6P26 - chains A and B of the 4 polymer chains in the assembly; structure by X-ray diffraction, 3.16 A resolution.

[Chain A]
Molecule: Phenylalanine--tRNA ligase alpha subunit
Organism: Escherichia coli str. K-12 substr. MG1655
Notes: EC 6.1.1.20
UniProtKB: A0A387D3L6 (A0A387D3L6_ECOLI); numbering as in UniProt (aligned over 2-327)
Sequence (332 residues; each row starts with the number of its first residue; numbers below 1 keep their minus sign (Gly-4 is residue -4)):
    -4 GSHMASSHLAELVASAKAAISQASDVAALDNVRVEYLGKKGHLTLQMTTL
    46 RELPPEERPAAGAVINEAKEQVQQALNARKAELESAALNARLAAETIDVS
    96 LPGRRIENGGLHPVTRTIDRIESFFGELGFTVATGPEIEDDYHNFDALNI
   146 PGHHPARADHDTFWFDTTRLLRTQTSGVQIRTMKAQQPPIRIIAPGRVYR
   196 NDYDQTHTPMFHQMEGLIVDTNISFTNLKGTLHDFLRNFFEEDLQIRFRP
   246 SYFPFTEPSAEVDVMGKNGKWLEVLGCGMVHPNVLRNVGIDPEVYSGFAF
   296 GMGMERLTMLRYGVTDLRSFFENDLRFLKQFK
Disordered / not traced: -4 to 86
Differences from the reference sequence: expression tag (-4 to 1)
Small-molecule neighbours: N-benzyl-2-(cyclohex-1-en-1-yl)ethan-1-amine (NO4): Leu143, Gln169, Ser171, Gln174, Ile175, Glu210, Leu212, Phe248, Phe250, Gly271, Cys272, Val275, Val279, Ala294, Phe295, Gly296
What the authors report for this chain:
  - mutagenesis - F250L: abolished binding to N-benzyl-2-(cyclohex-1-en-1-yl)ethan-1-amine
  - binding site for N-benzyl-2-(cyclohex-1-en-1-yl)ethan-1-amine: Ile175
  - conformationally variable residues (helix shift): Gly172

[Chain B]
Molecule: Phenylalanine--tRNA ligase beta subunit
Organism: Escherichia coli str. K-12 substr. MG1655
Notes: EC 6.1.1.20
UniProtKB: A0A387D0Y5 (A0A387D0Y5_ECOLI); numbering as in UniProt (aligned over 1-795)
Sequence (795 residues; numbered 1 to 795; the number before each row is that of its first residue):
     1 MKFSELWLREWVNPAIDSDALANQITMAGLEVDGVEPVAGSFHGVVVGEV
    51 VECAQHPNADKLRVTKVNVGGDRLLDIVCGAPNCRQGLRVAVATIGAVLP
   101 GDFKIKAAKLRGEPSEGMLCSFSELGISDDHSGIIELPADAPIGTDIREY
   151 LKLDDNTIEISVTPNRADCLGIIGVARDVAVLNQLPLVQPEIVPVGATID
   201 DTLPITVEAPEACPRYLGRVVKGINVKAPTPLWMKEKLRRCGIRSIDAVV
   251 DVTNYVLLELGQPMHAFDKDRIEGGIVVRMAKEGETLVLLDGTEAKLNAD
   301 TLVIADHNKALAMGGIFGGEHSGVNDETQNVLLECAFFSPLSITGRARRH
   351 GLHTDASHRYERGVDPALQHKAMERATRLLIDICGGEAGPVIDITNEATL
   401 PKRATITLRRSKLDRLIGHHIADEQVTDILRRLGCEVTEGKDEWQAVAPS
   451 WRFDMEIEEDLVEEVARVYGYNNIPDEPVQASLIMGTHREADLSLKRVKT
   501 LLNDKGYQEVITYSFVDPKVQQMIHPGVEALLLPSPISVEMSAMRLSLWT
   551 GLLATVVYNQNRQQNRVRIFESGLRFVPDTQAPLGIRQDLMLAGVICGNR
   601 YEEHWNLAKETVDFYDLKGDLESVLDLTGKLNEVEFRAEANPALHPGQSA
   651 AIYLKGERIGFVGVVHPELERKLDLNGRTLVFELEWNKLADRVVPQAREI
   701 SRFPANRRDIAVVVAENVPAADILSECKKVGVNQVVGVNLFDVYRGKGVA
   751 EGYKSLAISLILQDTSRTLEEEEIAATVAKCVEALKERFQASLRD
Disordered / not traced: 794-795

[How chain A and chain B interact]
Contacting residue pairs (153; chain A residue first):
  Leu96(A) - Trp605(B)
  Pro97(A) - His604(B)  hydrogen bond (backbone-side chain)
  Pro97(A) - Trp605(B)  hydrogen bond (backbone-side chain)
  Gly98(A) - His604(B)  hydrogen bond (backbone-side chain)
  Arg99(A) - Asn606(B)  hydrogen bond
  Arg99(A) - Leu607(B)
  Arg100(A) - Tyr601(B)
  Ile101(A) - Lys505(B)
  Ile101(A) - Arg566(B)
  Ile101(A) - Arg568(B)
  Ile101(A) - Tyr601(B)  hydrophobic
  Glu102(A) - Gly506(B)
  Glu102(A) - Glu602(B)
  Asn103(A) - Asn503(B)
  Asn103(A) - Asp504(B)
  Gly104(A) - Asn503(B)  hydrogen bond (backbone-backbone)
  Gly104(A) - Tyr507(B)
  Gly104(A) - Gln508(B)
  Gly105(A) - Asn503(B)  hydrogen bond (backbone-side chain)
  Gly105(A) - Tyr507(B)
  Gly105(A) - Gln508(B)  hydrogen bond (backbone-side chain)
  Gly105(A) - Glu509(B)  hydrogen bond (backbone-backbone)
  Leu106(A) - Asn503(B)
  Leu106(A) - Gln508(B)
  Leu106(A) - Glu509(B)
  His107(A) - Glu509(B)  hydrogen bond (backbone-side chain)
  His107(A) - Ile511(B)
  Thr110(A) - Glu509(B)  hydrogen bond
  Asp114(A) - Lys496(B)  salt bridge
  Glu117(A) - Lys496(B)  salt bridge
  Pro131(A) - Gln588(B)
  Glu132(A) - Ser514(B)  hydrogen bond
  Glu132(A) - Leu574(B)
  Glu132(A) - Phe576(B)
  Glu132(A) - Gln588(B)  hydrogen bond (backbone-side chain)
  Ile133(A) - Leu531(B)  hydrophobic
  Ile133(A) - Phe576(B)  hydrophobic
  Ile133(A) - Leu584(B)
  Ile133(A) - Gln588(B)  hydrogen bond (backbone-side chain)
  Glu134(A) - Leu584(B)
  Asp135(A) - Leu584(B)
  His148(A) - Thr344(B)
  Pro150(A) - Arg362(B)
  Asp154(A) - Arg348(B)  salt bridge
  Phe158(A) - Ser535(B)
  Phe158(A) - Pro536(B)  hydrophobic
  Phe158(A) - Ile537(B)
  Trp159(A) - Pro534(B)
  Phe160(A) - Leu531(B)  hydrophobic
  Phe160(A) - Leu532(B)
  Phe160(A) - Leu533(B)  hydrophobic
  Phe160(A) - Pro534(B)
  Arg164(A) - Leu531(B)
  Arg164(A) - Leu584(B)  hydrogen bond (side chain-backbone)
  Leu166(A) - Met544(B)  hydrophobic
  Arg186(A) - Ala481(B)
  Arg186(A) - Ser482(B)  hydrogen bond (side chain-backbone)
  Arg192(A) - Ile511(B)
  Arg192(A) - Thr512(B)  hydrogen bond (side chain-backbone)
  Arg192(A) - Ser514(B)
  Arg192(A) - Arg545(B)
  Arg192(A) - Glu571(B)  salt bridge
  Arg192(A) - Ser572(B)  hydrogen bond (side chain-backbone)
  Tyr194(A) - Ser514(B)  hydrogen bond
  Tyr194(A) - Phe515(B)  hydrophobic
  Asn196(A) - Ser535(B)
  Asn196(A) - Ile537(B)
  Tyr198(A) - Met541(B)  hydrophobic
  Thr203(A) - Tyr513(B)
  Pro204(A) - Tyr513(B)  hydrophobic
  Pro204(A) - Phe515(B)  hydrophobic
  Pro204(A) - Met541(B)  hydrophobic
  Met205(A) - Thr512(B)
  Met205(A) - Tyr513(B)  hydrophobic
  Met205(A) - Ser514(B)
  His207(A) - Ile511(B)
  Ile213(A) - Val479(B)  hydrophobic
  Asp215(A) - Ala481(B)
  Ile218(A) - Arg415(B)
  Ile218(A) - Val479(B)  hydrophobic
  Ser219(A) - Arg415(B)
  Ser219(A) - Leu416(B)
  Ser219(A) - Gly418(B)
  Phe220(A) - Leu416(B)  hydrogen bond (backbone-backbone)
  Phe220(A) - Ile417(B)  hydrogen bond (backbone-backbone)
  Phe220(A) - Ile474(B)  hydrophobic
  Thr221(A) - Ile417(B)  hydrogen bond (backbone-backbone)
  Thr221(A) - Gly418(B)
  Thr221(A) - Ile474(B)
  Thr221(A) - Pro475(B)
  Thr221(A) - Asp476(B)
  Thr221(A) - Glu477(B)  hydrogen bond (backbone-backbone)
  Asn222(A) - Glu477(B)  hydrogen bond (side chain-backbone)
  Asn222(A) - Pro478(B)  hydrogen bond (side chain-backbone)
  Asn222(A) - Val479(B)
  Lys224(A) - Tyr471(B)  hydrogen bond (side chain-backbone)
  Lys224(A) - Asn472(B)
  Lys224(A) - Ile474(B)  hydrogen bond (side chain-backbone)
  Lys224(A) - Asp476(B)  salt bridge
  Gly225(A) - Asp476(B)
  Thr226(A) - Val479(B)
  His228(A) - Asp476(B)  salt bridge
  Arg242(A) - Asn23(B)  hydrogen bond
  Arg242(A) - Asn472(B)
  Phe243(A) - Met27(B)
  Phe243(A) - Tyr471(B)
  Phe243(A) - Asn472(B)  hydrogen bond (backbone-side chain)
  Arg244(A) - Thr26(B)
  Arg244(A) - Glu31(B)  salt bridge
  Arg244(A) - Tyr471(B)
  Pro245(A) - Met27(B)
  Pro245(A) - Gly29(B)
  Pro245(A) - Arg467(B)
  Pro245(A) - Tyr471(B)  hydrophobic
  Ser246(A) - Glu463(B)
  Tyr247(A) - Thr163(B)
  Tyr247(A) - Pro164(B)  hydrophobic
  Tyr247(A) - Asn165(B)
  Glu252(A) - Glu459(B)
  Glu252(A) - Asp460(B)
  Glu252(A) - Glu463(B)
  Pro253(A) - Tyr471(B)
  Ser254(A) - Glu463(B)
  Ser254(A) - Tyr471(B)  hydrogen bond (backbone-side chain)
  Ala255(A) - Tyr471(B)  hydrophobic
  Glu256(A) - Glu31(B)
  Glu268(A) - Glu31(B)
  His276(A) - Ile457(B)
  Pro277(A) - Glu459(B)
  Pro287(A) - Lys412(B)  hydrogen bond (backbone-side chain)
  Glu288(A) - Arg409(B)  salt bridge
  Glu288(A) - Lys412(B)  salt bridge
  Glu288(A) - Arg415(B)
  Phe316(A) - Ile511(B)
  Phe316(A) - Tyr513(B)
  Glu317(A) - Tyr558(B)
  Asn318(A) - Val510(B)
  Asn318(A) - Ile511(B)  hydrogen bond (side chain-backbone)
  Asn318(A) - Thr512(B)
  Asn318(A) - Thr555(B)
  Asn318(A) - Asn559(B)  hydrogen bond (backbone-side chain)
  Asp319(A) - Tyr558(B)
  Asp319(A) - Asn559(B)
  Asp319(A) - Arg562(B)
  Leu320(A) - Asn559(B)  hydrogen bond (backbone-side chain)
  Leu320(A) - Gln564(B)
  Leu320(A) - Val567(B)  hydrophobic
  Leu320(A) - Ile569(B)  hydrophobic
  Arg321(A) - Arg562(B)
  Arg321(A) - Gln564(B)
  Leu323(A) - Gln508(B)
  Leu323(A) - Glu509(B)
  Leu323(A) - Val510(B)  hydrophobic
Other interface residues (no listed pair), chain A (79 interface residues in all): Val109, Gly130, His149, Ala153, Ile241, Met274, Phe293, Phe315
Other interface residues (no listed pair), chain B (85 interface residues in all): Ala28, His419, Val462, Lys499, Gly573, Gly585, Ile586, Arg600

[Summary]
Chain A and chain B form an interface of 79 and 85 residues respectively; the contacts include 33 hydrogen
bonds and 9 salt bridges. Polar pairs include Asp114(A)-Lys496(B), Glu117(A)-Lys496(B) and
Asp154(A)-Arg348(B). Ligands of chain A: N-benzyl-2-(cyclohex-1-en-1-yl)ethan-1-amine. From the paper: a
binding site for N-benzyl-2-(cyclohex-1-en-1-yl)ethan-1-amine at Ile175(A); F250L of chain A abolishes binding
to N-benzyl-2-(cyclohex-1-en-1-yl)ethan-1-amine.
Here chain A is Phenylalanine--tRNA ligase alpha subunit and chain B is Phenylalanine--tRNA ligase beta
subunit, both from Escherichia coli str. K-12 substr. MG1655. Entry 6P26 (Escherichia coli tRNA synthetase in
complex with compound 1) was determined by X-ray diffraction together with 6OZ5, 6P24 and 6P8T from the same
study.
